PDB entry 8DE9 | electron microscopy, 3.40 A resolution | chains A and B

Chain A (and B):
Protein: Potassium channel, subfamily K, member 2a
Source organism: Danio rerio
Notes: chain B of this document is another copy of the same molecule, construct and numbering; everything in this record applies to it too
Reference sequence: X1WC65 (X1WC65_DANRE); residue numbers follow UniProt; this construct covers 1-321
Sequence (321 residues; numbered 1 to 321; the number before each row is that of its first residue):
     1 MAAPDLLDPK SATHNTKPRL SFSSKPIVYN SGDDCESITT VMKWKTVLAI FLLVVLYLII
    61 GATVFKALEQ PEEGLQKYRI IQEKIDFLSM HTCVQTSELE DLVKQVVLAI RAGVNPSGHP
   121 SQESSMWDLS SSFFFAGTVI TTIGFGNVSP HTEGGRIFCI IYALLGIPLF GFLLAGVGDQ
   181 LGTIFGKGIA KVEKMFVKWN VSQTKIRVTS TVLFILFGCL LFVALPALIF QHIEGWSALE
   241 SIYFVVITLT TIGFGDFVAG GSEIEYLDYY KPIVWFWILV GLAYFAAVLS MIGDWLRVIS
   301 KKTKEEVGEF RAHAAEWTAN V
Disordered / not traced: 1-39, 299-321 (chain B: 1-39, 298-321)
Sequence notes: engineered mutation Q95 (Asn in X1WC65), Q122 (Asn in X1WC65)
Bound ions: K+ site 1: T142, T251 (shared with T142(B), T251(B) of chain B); K+ site 2: T142, I143, T251, I252 (shared with T142(B), I143(B), T251(B), I252(B) of chain B); K+ site 3: I143, G144, I252, G253 (shared with I143(B), G144(B), I252(B), G253(B) of chain B)
Ligand contacts: phosphatidylethanolamine (PEV; (1S)-2-{[(2-aminoethoxy)(hydroxy)phosphoryl]oxy}-1-[(palmitoyloxy)methyl]ethyl stearate): I140, T141, T142, L164, I167, F170, G171, L174, I215, C219, V246, L249, T250, T251, L282, F285, L289
What the authors report for this chain:
  - conformationally variable residues (helix shift): F285
  - binding site for phosphatidylethanolamine: T142, G171
  - post-translational modification sites: S300 (citing earlier work)

Interface between chain A and chain B:
Cross-chain cystine bridges: C93(A)-C93(B)
Residue-residue contacts - 156 pairs, chain A then chain B:
  T40(A) - D179(B)
  V41(A) - D179(B)
  W44(A) - Q180(B)  hydrogen bond
  W44(A) - I184(B)  hydrophobic
  V47(A) - V177(B)  hydrophobic
  I50(A) - L173(B)  hydrophobic
  F51(A) - L173(B)  hydrophobic
  F51(A) - F276(B)  hydrophobic
  V54(A) - L169(B)  hydrophobic
  V54(A) - L173(B)  hydrophobic
  Y57(A) - Y162(B)  hydrophobic
  Y57(A) - L165(B)
  L58(A) - F133(B)  hydrophobic
  L58(A) - A136(B)
  L58(A) - G137(B)
  L58(A) - I140(B)  hydrophobic
  L58(A) - Y162(B)
  L58(A) - W275(B)  hydrophobic
  I59(A) - F133(B)  hydrophobic
  A62(A) - S132(B)
  A62(A) - F133(B)
  V64(A) - F158(B)  hydrophobic
  F65(A) - F158(B)  hydrophobic
  K66(A) - W127(B)
  E69(A) - W127(B)
  E69(A) - P150(B)
  E69(A) - H151(B)  hydrogen bond (side chain-backbone)
  E69(A) - T152(B)
  E69(A) - G155(B)
  Q70(A) - S125(B)  hydrogen bond
  Q70(A) - W127(B)
  E72(A) - H151(B)
  E73(A) - S125(B)  hydrogen bond
  E73(A) - M126(B)
  E73(A) - W127(B)  hydrogen bond (side chain-backbone)
  K77(A) - V114(B)
  Y78(A) - Q122(B)
  I80(A) - A109(B)  hydrophobic
  I80(A) - P116(B)  hydrophobic
  I81(A) - P120(B)  hydrophobic
  I81(A) - Q122(B)
  E83(A) - L102(B)
  E83(A) - Q105(B)
  K84(A) - P116(B)  hydrogen bond (side chain-backbone)
  F87(A) - E98(B)
  H91(A) - E98(B)
  C93(A) - C93(B)  disulfide
  V94(A) - V94(B)  hydrophobic
  E98(A) - H91(B)  salt bridge
  L99(A) - L102(B)  hydrophobic
  E100(A) - P116(B)
  E100(A) - S117(B)
  L102(A) - E83(B)
  L102(A) - F87(B)  hydrophobic
  V103(A) - P116(B)  hydrophobic
  V103(A) - S117(B)
  K104(A) - S117(B)
  Q105(A) - E83(B)
  V107(A) - I110(B)  hydrophobic
  L108(A) - R79(B)
  A109(A) - I80(B)  hydrophobic
  I110(A) - V107(B)  hydrophobic
  I110(A) - I110(B)  hydrophobic
  A112(A) - Q76(B)
  V114(A) - K77(B)
  P116(A) - I80(B)  hydrophobic
  P116(A) - K84(B)  hydrogen bond (backbone-side chain)
  P116(A) - E100(B)
  P116(A) - V103(B)  hydrophobic
  S117(A) - E100(B)
  S117(A) - K104(B)  hydrogen bond
  P120(A) - K77(B)
  P120(A) - I81(B)  hydrophobic
  Q122(A) - Y78(B)
  S124(A) - K77(B)
  S125(A) - E73(B)  hydrogen bond
  M126(A) - E73(B)
  W127(A) - F65(B)  hydrophobic
  W127(A) - K66(B)
  W127(A) - E69(B)
  W127(A) - Q70(B)  hydrogen bond (backbone-side chain)
  W127(A) - E73(B)  hydrogen bond (backbone-side chain)
  L129(A) - A62(B)
  S132(A) - A62(B)  hydrogen bond (side chain-backbone)
  F133(A) - L58(B)  hydrophobic
  F133(A) - I59(B)  hydrophobic
  F133(A) - A62(B)
  F135(A) - F65(B)  hydrophobic
  F135(A) - F254(B)  hydrophobic
  A136(A) - L58(B)
  G137(A) - L58(B)
  V139(A) - I252(B)
  V139(A) - F254(B)  hydrophobic
  I140(A) - Y57(B)  hydrophobic
  I140(A) - L58(B)  hydrophobic
  T142(A) - T251(B)
  T142(A) - I252(B)
  I143(A) - I252(B)
  G144(A) - I252(B)
  G144(A) - G253(B)
  G144(A) - F254(B)
  G146(A) - F254(B)
  S149(A) - F254(B)
  S149(A) - D256(B)
  P150(A) - E69(B)
  P150(A) - Y243(B)
  H151(A) - E69(B)  hydrogen bond (backbone-side chain)
  T152(A) - E69(B)  hydrogen bond
  T152(A) - E72(B)
  E153(A) - L239(B)
  R156(A) - L239(B)
  R156(A) - Y243(B)
  R156(A) - F257(B)
  I157(A) - L239(B)  hydrophobic
  F158(A) - V64(B)  hydrophobic
  F158(A) - F65(B)  hydrophobic
  C159(A) - F254(B)  hydrophobic
  I160(A) - Y243(B)  hydrophobic
  I160(A) - V246(B)  hydrophobic
  Y162(A) - Y57(B)  hydrogen bond (backbone-side chain)
  Y162(A) - L58(B)
  Y162(A) - G61(B)
  L165(A) - Y57(B)
  G166(A) - Y57(B)  hydrogen bond (backbone-side chain)
  I167(A) - T250(B)
  L169(A) - V54(B)  hydrophobic
  L173(A) - I50(B)  hydrophobic
  L173(A) - F51(B)  hydrophobic
  L173(A) - V54(B)  hydrophobic
  V177(A) - V47(B)  hydrophobic
  D179(A) - V41(B)
  Q180(A) - W44(B)
  T183(A) - V41(B)
  L239(A) - E153(B)
  L239(A) - I157(B)  hydrophobic
  Y243(A) - R156(B)
  Y243(A) - I160(B)  hydrophobic
  V246(A) - I160(B)  hydrophobic
  T251(A) - T142(B)
  I252(A) - V139(B)
  I252(A) - T142(B)
  I252(A) - I143(B)
  I252(A) - G144(B)
  I252(A) - I167(B)  hydrophobic
  G253(A) - G144(B)
  F254(A) - F135(B)  hydrophobic
  F254(A) - V139(B)  hydrophobic
  F254(A) - G144(B)
  F254(A) - F145(B)
  F254(A) - G146(B)
  F254(A) - C159(B)  hydrophobic
  D256(A) - S149(B)
  D256(A) - R156(B)  salt bridge
  W275(A) - L58(B)  hydrophobic
  F276(A) - F51(B)  hydrophobic
  L279(A) - F51(B)  hydrophobic
Other interface residues (no listed pair), chain A (110 interface residues in all): M42, L53, V55, G61, T63, L68, Q76, V106, H119, D128, F145, V148, G155, L164, G176, I242, T250, F257
Other interface residues (no listed pair), chain B (106 interface residues in all): M42, L53, L68, L99, V106, A112, H119, S124, L129, L164, G166, T183, E240, I242, L279

Summary:
The interface between chain A and chain B involves 110 residues on one side and 106 on the other, with 1
disulfide bond, 16 hydrogen bonds and 2 salt bridges. Polar contacts include E98(A)-H91(B), D256(A)-R156(B)
and W44(A)-Q180(B). The paper reports a binding site for phosphatidylethanolamine at T142(A) and G171(A); a
modification site at S300(A).
Chain A and chain B are both Potassium channel, subfamily K, member 2a (Danio rerio); the structure, Cryo-EM
structure of the zebrafish two pore domain K+ channel TREK1 (K2P2.1) in DDM/POPE mixed micelles, was
determined by electron microscopy, deposited together with 8DE7 and 8DE8.
